4J19 - chains A and D of the 4 polymer chains in the assembly; structure by X-ray diffraction, 2.90 A resolution.

Chain A:
Molecule: Homeobox-containing protein 1
Source organism: Homo sapiens
Notes: fragment: dna-binding domain, residues 233-345
Reference sequence: Q6NT76 (HMBX1_HUMAN); residues 233-345 here = UniProt positions 233-345
Chain sequence (113 residues; each row starts with the number of its first residue):
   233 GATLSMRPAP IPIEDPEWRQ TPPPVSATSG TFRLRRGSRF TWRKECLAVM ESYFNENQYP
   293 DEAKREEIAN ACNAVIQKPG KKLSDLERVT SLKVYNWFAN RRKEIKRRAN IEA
Disordered / not traced: 233-268
Swiss-Prot annotation at these positions:
  - DNA-binding region: Arg267 to Ala341 (Homeobox)
  - site: Lys335 (Critical for recognition and binding of 5'-TTAGGG-3' motifs in telomeric DNA)
  - cross-link: Lys310 (Glycyl lysine isopeptide (Lys-Gly) (interchain with G-Cter in SUMO2))
  - mutagenesis: Arg271 (R271A: Abolishes binding to telomeric 5'-TTAGGG-3' motif), Lys325 (K325E: Abolishes binding to telomeric 5'-TTAGGG-3' motif), Tyr327 (Y327A: Impairs binding to telomeric 5'-TTAGGG-3' motif), Arg334 (R334A: Impairs binding to telomeric 5'-TTAGGG-3' motif), Lys335 (K335A: Abolishes binding to telomeric 5'-TTAGGG-3' motif. Confers binding to the non-telomeric 5'-GTGAGT-3' motif), Lys338 (K338A: Impairs binding to telomeric 5'-TTAGGG-3' motif), Arg339 (R339A: Abolishes binding to telomeric 5'-TTAGGG-3' motif)
From the paper describing this entry:
  - binding site for the 19-nt DNA strand (chain D): Arg271, Lys325, Asn328, Asn332
  - binding site for the 19-nt DNA strand: Ser270, Arg271, Tyr291, Tyr327, Arg334, Lys335
  - mutagenesis - R271A, K338A, R339A: abolished binding to the 19-nt DNA strand
  - mutagenesis - Y327A: decreased binding to the 19-nt DNA strand
  - mutagenesis - N332A: unchanged binding to the 19-nt DNA strand
  - mutagenesis - K335A: abolished binding to 5'-TTAGGG-3'
  - mutagenesis - K335A: increased binding to 5'-GTGAGT-3'
  - specificity-determining residues: Lys335

Chain D:
Molecule: 19-nt DNA strand
Sequence (19 nucleotides; row label = number of the first residue in the row):
     1 TCTAACCCTA ACCCTAACA

Interface between chain A and chain D:
Pairs across the interface - 11 pairs, chain A then chain D:
  Arg271(A) with DT3(D), hydrogen bond to the base; DA4(D), sugar contact
  Phe272(A) with DA4(D), phosphate contact
  Trp274(A) with DA4(D), phosphate contact
  Lys325(A) with DA5(D), phosphate contact
  Asn328(A) with DA5(D), hydrogen bond to the phosphate
  Trp329(A) with DA4(D), phosphate contact
  Asn332(A) with DA4(D), hydrogen bond to the base; DA5(D), hydrogen bond to the base; DC6(D), base contact
  Lys335(A) with DC6(D), base contact
Other interface residues (no listed pair), chain D (6 interface residues in all): DC2, DC7

Overview:
The interface between chain A and chain D involves 8 residues on one side and 6 on the other; the contacts
include 4 hydrogen bonds. Polar pairs include Arg271(A)-DT3(D), Asn332(A)-DA4(D) and Asn332(A)-DA5(D). The
paper reports a binding site for the 19-nt DNA strand at Ser270(A), Arg271(A) and Tyr291(A) among others;
R271A, K338A and R339A of chain A abolish binding to the 19-nt DNA strand; 6 substitutions were tested in all.
Here chain A is Homeobox-containing protein 1 (Homo sapiens) and chain D is a 19-nt DNA strand. Entry 4J19
(Structure of a novel telomere repeat binding protein bound to DNA) was determined by X-ray diffraction.
